PDB entry 6G2I | electron microscopy, 5.90 A resolution (low resolution: residue-level contacts below are approximate; hydrogen-bond / salt-bridge calls are withheld) | chains F and A of the 18 polymer chains in the assembly

# Chain F (and A)
Name: Acetyl-CoA carboxylase 1
From: Homo sapiens
Notes: EC 6.4.1.2, 6.3.4.14; chain A of this document is another copy of the same molecule, construct and numbering; everything in this record applies to it too
Reference sequence: Q13085 (ACACA_HUMAN); residues 1-2346 here = UniProt positions 1-2346
Amino-acid sequence (2346 residues; row label = number of the first residue in the row):
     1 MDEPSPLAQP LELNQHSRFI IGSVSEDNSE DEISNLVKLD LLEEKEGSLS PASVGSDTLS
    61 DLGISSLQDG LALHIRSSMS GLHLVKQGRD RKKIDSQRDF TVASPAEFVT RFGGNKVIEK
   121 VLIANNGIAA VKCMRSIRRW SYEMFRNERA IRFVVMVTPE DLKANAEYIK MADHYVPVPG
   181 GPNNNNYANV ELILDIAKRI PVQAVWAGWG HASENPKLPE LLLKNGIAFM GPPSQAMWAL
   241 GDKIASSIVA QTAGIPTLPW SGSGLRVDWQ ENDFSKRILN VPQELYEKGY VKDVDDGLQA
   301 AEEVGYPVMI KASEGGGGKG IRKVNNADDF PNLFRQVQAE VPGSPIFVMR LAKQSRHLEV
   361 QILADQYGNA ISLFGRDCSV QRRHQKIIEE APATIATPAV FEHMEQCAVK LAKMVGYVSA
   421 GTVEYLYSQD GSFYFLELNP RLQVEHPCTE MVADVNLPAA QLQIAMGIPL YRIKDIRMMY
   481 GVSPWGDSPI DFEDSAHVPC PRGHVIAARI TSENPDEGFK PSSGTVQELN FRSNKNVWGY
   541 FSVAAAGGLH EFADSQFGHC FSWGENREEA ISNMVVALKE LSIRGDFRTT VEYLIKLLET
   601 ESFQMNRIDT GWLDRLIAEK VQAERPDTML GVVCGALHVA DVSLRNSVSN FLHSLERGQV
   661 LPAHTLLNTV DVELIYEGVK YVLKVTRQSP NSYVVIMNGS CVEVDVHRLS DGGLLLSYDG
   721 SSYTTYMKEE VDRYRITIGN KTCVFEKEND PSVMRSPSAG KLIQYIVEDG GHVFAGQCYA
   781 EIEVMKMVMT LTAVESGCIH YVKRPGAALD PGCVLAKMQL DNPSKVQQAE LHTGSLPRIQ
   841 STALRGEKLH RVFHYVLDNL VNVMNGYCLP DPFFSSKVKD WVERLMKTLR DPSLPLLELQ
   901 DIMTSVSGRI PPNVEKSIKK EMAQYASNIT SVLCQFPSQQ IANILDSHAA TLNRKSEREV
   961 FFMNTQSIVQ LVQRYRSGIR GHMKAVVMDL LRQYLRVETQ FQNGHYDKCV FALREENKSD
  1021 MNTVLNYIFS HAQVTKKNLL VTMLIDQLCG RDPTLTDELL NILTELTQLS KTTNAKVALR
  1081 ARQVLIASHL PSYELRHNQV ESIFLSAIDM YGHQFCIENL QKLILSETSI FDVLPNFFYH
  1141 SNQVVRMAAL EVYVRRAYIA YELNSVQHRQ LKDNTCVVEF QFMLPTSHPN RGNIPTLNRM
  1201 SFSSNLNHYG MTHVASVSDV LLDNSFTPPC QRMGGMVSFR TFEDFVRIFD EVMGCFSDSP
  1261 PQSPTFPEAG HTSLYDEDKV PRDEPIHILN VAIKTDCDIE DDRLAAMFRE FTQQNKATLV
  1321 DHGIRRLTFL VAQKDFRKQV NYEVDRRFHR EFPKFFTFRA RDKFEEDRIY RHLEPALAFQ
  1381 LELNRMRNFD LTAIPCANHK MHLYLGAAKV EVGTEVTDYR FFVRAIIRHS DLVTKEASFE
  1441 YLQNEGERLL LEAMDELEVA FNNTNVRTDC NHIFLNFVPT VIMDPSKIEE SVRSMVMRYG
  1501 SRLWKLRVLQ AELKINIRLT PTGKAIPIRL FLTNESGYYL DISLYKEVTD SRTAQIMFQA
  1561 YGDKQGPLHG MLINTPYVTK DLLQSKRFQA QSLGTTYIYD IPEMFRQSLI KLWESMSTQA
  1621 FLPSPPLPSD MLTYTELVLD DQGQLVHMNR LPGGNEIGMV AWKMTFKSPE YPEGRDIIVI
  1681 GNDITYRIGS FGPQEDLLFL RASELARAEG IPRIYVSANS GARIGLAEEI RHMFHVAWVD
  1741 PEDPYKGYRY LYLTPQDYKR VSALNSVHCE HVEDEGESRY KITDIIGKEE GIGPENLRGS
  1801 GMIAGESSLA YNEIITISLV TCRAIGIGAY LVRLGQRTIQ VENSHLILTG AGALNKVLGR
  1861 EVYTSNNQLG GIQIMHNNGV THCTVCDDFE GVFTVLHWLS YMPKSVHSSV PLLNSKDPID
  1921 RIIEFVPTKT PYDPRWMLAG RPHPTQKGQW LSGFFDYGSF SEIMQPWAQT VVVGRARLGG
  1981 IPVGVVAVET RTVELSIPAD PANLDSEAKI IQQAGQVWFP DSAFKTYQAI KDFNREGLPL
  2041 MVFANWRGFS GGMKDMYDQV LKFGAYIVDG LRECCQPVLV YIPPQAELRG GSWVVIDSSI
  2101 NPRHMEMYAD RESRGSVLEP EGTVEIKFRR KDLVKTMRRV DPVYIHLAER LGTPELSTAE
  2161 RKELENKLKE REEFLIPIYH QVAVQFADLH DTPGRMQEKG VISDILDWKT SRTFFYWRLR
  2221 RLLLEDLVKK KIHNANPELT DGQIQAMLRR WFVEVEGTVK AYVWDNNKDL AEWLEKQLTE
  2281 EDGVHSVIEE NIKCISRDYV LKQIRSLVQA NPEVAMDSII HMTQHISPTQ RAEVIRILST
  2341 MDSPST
Unresolved in the structure: 1-101, 268-277, 512-523, 544-555, 618-624, 708-713, 749-751, 822-831, 840-847, 1189-1229, 1257-1260, 1271-1283, 1334-1351, 1431-1435, 1550-1553, 1561-1563, 2338-2346
Modified residues: Ser1263 (phosphoserine; SEP)
UniProt features mapped onto this chain:
  - active site: Arg441
  - binding site (ATP): Gly315 to Gly320
  - binding site (Mg(2+)): Glu424, Glu437, Asn439
  - binding site (Mn(2+)): Glu424, Glu437, Asn439
  - binding site (CoA): Arg1823, Lys2127, Arg2129
  - modified residue: Met1 (N-acetylmethionine), Ser5 (Phosphoserine), Ser23 (Phosphoserine), Ser25 (Phosphoserine), Ser29 (Phosphoserine), Ser34 (Phosphoserine), Ser48 (Phosphoserine), Ser50 (Phosphoserine), Ser53 (Phosphoserine), Thr58 (Phosphothreonine), Ser78 (Phosphoserine), Ser80 (Phosphoserine), Ser488 (Phosphoserine), Thr610 (Phosphothreonine), Lys786 (N6-biotinyllysine), Ser835 (Phosphoserine), Ser1201 (Phosphoserine), Ser1216 (Phosphoserine), Ser1218 (Phosphoserine), Thr1227 (Phosphothreonine) and 5 more in UniProt
  - natural variant: Arg1687 (R1687Q: In a colorectal cancer sample), Ala2271 (A2271V: Frequency <)
  - mutagenesis: Ser78 (S78A: No effect on interaction with BRCA1), Ser344 (S344A: No effect on interaction with BRCA1), Ser432 (S432A: No effect on interaction with BRCA1), Ser1201 (S1201A: No effect on interaction with BRCA1), Ser1263 (S1263A: Abolishes interaction with BRCA1), Ser1585 (S1585A: No effect on interaction with BRCA1), Ser1952 (S1952A: No effect on interaction with BRCA1), Ser2211 (S2211A: No effect on interaction with BRCA1)

# How chain F and chain A interact
Residue-residue contacts (83):
  Asp293(F) with Tyr2262(A)
  Asp295(F) with Thr2258(A); Val2259(A); Ala2261(A)
  Asp296(F) with Val2259(A)
  Leu298(F) with Thr2258(A)
  Gln299(F) with Gly2257(A); Thr2258(A); Val2259(A)
  Leu933(F) with Arg2305(A)
  Gln935(F) with Asp2298(A)
  Ser938(F) with Met2247(A)
  Gln939(F) with Leu2239(A); Gln2243(A); Met2247(A)
  Ala942(F) with Arg2250(A)
  Asn943(F) with Gln2243(A)
  Asp946(F) with Gly2242(A); Gln2243(A); Ala2246(A)
  Arg954(F) with Gln2197(A); Gly2200(A)
  Lys955(F) with Glu2198(A); Lys2199(A)
  Glu957(F) with Glu2198(A)
  Gln966(F) with Arg2249(A)
  Val969(F) with Arg2250(A)
  Val972(F) with Arg2250(A)
  Gln973(F) with Val2253(A); Glu2254(A)
  Arg976(F) with Arg2250(A); Trp2251(A); Glu2254(A); Asn2291(A)
  Ser977(F) with Asn2291(A)
  His982(F) with Glu2254(A)
  Arg1051(F) with Arg2336(A)
  Thr1056(F) with Glu2290(A)
  Glu1058(F) with Gly2283(A); Val2284(A); Ser2286(A); Glu2290(A)
  Asn1061(F) with Asp2282(A); Gly2283(A)
  Pro1091(F) with Thr2329(A)
  Leu1095(F) with Thr2329(A)
  Asn1098(F) with Pro2328(A); Thr2329(A); Arg2331(A); Ala2332(A)
  Ser1102(F) with Pro2328(A)
  Gly2242(F) with Asp946(A); Ala950(A)
  Gln2243(F) with Asn943(A); Asp946(A); Ser947(A); Ala950(A)
  Gln2245(F) with Asn953(A)
  Ala2246(F) with Asp946(A); Ala949(A)
  Met2247(F) with Asp946(A)
  Arg2249(F) with Arg958(A)
  Arg2250(F) with Asp946(A); Val969(A)
  Val2253(F) with Asp295(A)
  Glu2254(F) with Val969(A)
  Gly2257(F) with Asp296(A)
  Thr2258(F) with Val291(A); Lys292(A); Asp293(A); Asp295(A); Asp296(A)
  Val2259(F) with Glu287(A); Tyr290(A); Asp296(A)
  Ala2261(F) with Asp293(A)
  Tyr2262(F) with Glu287(A)
  Val2287(F) with Glu1058(A)
  Glu2290(F) with Glu1058(A)
  Asn2291(F) with Arg976(A)
  Ile2295(F) with Gln939(A)
  Asp2298(F) with Gln939(A); Gln940(A)
Interface residues without a listed pair, chain F (62 interface residues in all): Gln940, Asn953, Phe962, Gln970, Arg980, Asp1057, Ile1062, Glu1094, Arg1096, Gln1099, Ile2244, Glu2256, Lys2302
Interface residues without a listed pair, chain A (61 interface residues in all): Gln283, Glu284, Val294, Gly297, Ala942, Ile2244, Cys2294, Lys2302, Gln2330, Glu2333

# In short
62 residues of chain F face 61 of chain A across their interface. UniProt lists active-site residue Arg441(F),
6 ATP-binding residues, 3 Mg2+-binding residues and 3 Mn2+-binding residues on chain F.
Chain F and chain A are both Acetyl-CoA carboxylase 1 (Homo sapiens); the structure, Filament of acetyl-CoA
carboxylase and BRCT domains of BRCA1 (ACC-BRCT) at 5.9 A resolution, was determined by electron microscopy
(same publication as 6G2D and 6G2H).
